Entry 5V93 (electron microscopy, 4.00 A resolution); this record covers chains A and D of the 52 polymer chains in the assembly.

Chain A:
Molecule: 23S rRNA
Source organism: Mycobacterium tuberculosis
Sequence (3138 nucleotides; each row starts with the number of its first residue):
     1 UUGUAAGUGU CUAAGGGCGC AUGGUGGAUG CCUUGGCAUC GAGAGCCGAU GAAGGACGUG
    61 GGAGGCUGCG AUAUGCCUCG GGGAGCUGUC AACCGAGCGU GGAUCCGAGG AUUUCCGAAU
   121 GGGGAAACCC AGCACGAGUG AUGUCGUGCU ACCCGCAUCU GAAUAUAUAG GGUGCGGGAG
   181 GGAACGCGGG GAAGUGAAAC AUCUCAGUAC CCGUAGGAGG AGAAAACAAU UGUGAUUCCG
   241 CAAGUAGUGG CGAGCGAACG CGGAACAGGC UAAACCGCAC GCAUGGGUAA CCGGGUAGGG
   301 GUUGUGUGUG CGGGGUUGUG GGAGGAUAUG UCUCAGCGCU ACCCGGCUGA GAGGCAGUCA
   361 GAAAGUGUCG UGGUUAGCGG AAGUGGCCUG GGAUGGUCUG CCGUAGACGG UGAGAGCCCG
   421 GUACGCGAAA ACCCGGCACC UGCCUAGUAU CAAUUCCCGA GUAGCAGCGG GCCCGUGGAA
   481 UCCGCUGUGA AUCCGCCGGG ACCACCCGGU AAGCCUAAAU ACUCCUCGAU GACCGAUAGC
   541 GGAUUAGUAC CGUGAGGGAA UGGUGAAAAG UACCCCGGGA GGGGAGUGAA AGAGUACCUG
   601 AAACCGUGUG CCUACAAUCC GUCAGAGCCU CCUUUUCCUC UCCGGAGGAG GGUGGUGAUG
   661 GCGUGCCUUU UGAAGAAUGA GCCUGCGAGU CAGGGACAUG UCGCAAGGUU AACCCGUGUG
   721 GGGUAGCCGC AGCGAAAGCG AGUCUGAAUA GGGCGACCCA CACGCGCAUA CGCGCGUGUG
   781 AAUAGUGGCG UGUUCUGGAC CCGAAGCGGA GUGAUCUACC CAUGGCCAGG GUGAAGCGCG
   841 GGUAAGACCG CGUGGAGGCC CGAACCCACU UAGGUUGAAG ACUGAGGGGA UGAGCUGUGG
   901 GUAGGGGUGA AAGGCCAAUC AAACUCCGUG AUAGCUGGUU CUCCCCGAAA UGCAUUUAGG
   961 UGCAGCGUUG CGUGGUUCAC CGCGGAGGUA GAGCUACUGG AUGGCCGAUG GGCCCUACUA
  1021 GGUUACUGAC GUCAGCCAAA CUCCGAAUGC CGUGGUGUAA AGCGUGGCAG UGAGACGGCG
  1081 GGGGAUAAGC UCCGUACGUC GAAAGGGAAA CAGCCCAGAU CGCCGGCUAA GGCCCCCAAG
  1141 CGUGUGCUAA GUGGGAAAGG AUGUGCAGUC GCAAAGACAA CCAGGAGGUU GGCUUAGAAG
  1201 CAGCCACCCU UGAAAGAGUG CGUAAUAGCU CACUGGUCAA GUGAUUGUGC GCCGAUAAUG
  1261 UAGCGGGGCU CAAGCACACC GCCGAAGCCG CGGCACAUCC ACCUUGUGGU GGGUGUGGGU
  1321 AGGGGAGCGU CCCUCAUUCA GCGAAGCCAC CGGGUGACCG GUGGUGGAGG GUGGGGGAGU
  1381 GAGAAUGCAG GCAUGAGUAG CGACAAGGCA AGUGAGAACC UUGCCCGCCG AAAGACCAAG
  1441 GGUUCCUGGG CCAGGCCAGU CCGCCCAGGG UGAGUCGGGA CCUAAGGCGA GGCCGACAGG
  1501 CGUAGUCGAU GGACAACGGG UUGAUAUUCC CGUACCCGUG UGUGGGCGCC CGUGACGAAU
  1561 CAGCGGUACU AACCACCCAA AACCGGAUCG AUCACUCCCC UUCGGGGGUG UGGAGUUCUG
  1621 GGGCUGCGUG GGAACUUCGC UGGUAGUAGU CAAGCGAAGG GGUGACGCAG GAAGGUAGCC
  1681 GUACCAGUCA GUGGUAACAC UGGGGCAAGC CGGUAGGGAG AGCGAUAGGC AAAUCCGUCG
  1741 CUCACUAAUC CUGAGAGGUG ACGCAUAGCC GGUUGAGGCG AAUUCGGUGA UCCUCUGCUG
  1801 CCAAGAAAAG CCUCUAGCGA GCACACACAC GGCCCGUACC CCAAACCGAC ACAGGUGGUC
  1861 AGGUAGAGCA UACCAAGGCG UACGAGAUAA CUAUGGUUAA GGAACUCGGC AAAAUGCCCC
  1921 CGUAACUUCG GGAGAAGGGG GACCGGAAUA UCGUGAACAC CCUUGCGGUG GGAGCGGGAU
  1981 CCGGUCGCAG AAACCAGUGA GGAGCGACUG UUUACUAAAA ACACAGGUCC GUGCGAAGUC
  2041 GCAAGACGAU GUAUACGGAC UGACGCCUGC CCGGUGCUGG AAGGUUAAGA GGACCCGUUA
  2101 ACCCGCAAGG GUGAAGCGGA GAAUUUAAGC CCCAGUAAAC GGCGGUGGUA ACUAUAACCA
  2161 UCCUAAGGUA GCGAAAUUCC UUGUCGGGUA AGUUCCGACC UGCACGAAUG GCGUAACGAC
  2221 UUCUCAACUG UCUCAACCAU AGACUCGGCG AAAUUGCACU ACGAGUAAAG AUGCUCGUUA
  2281 CGCGCGGCAG GACGAAAAGA CCCCGGGACC UUCACUACAA CUUGGUAUUG AUGUUCGGUA
  2341 CGGUUUGUGU AGGAUAGGUG GGAGACUGUG AAACCUCGAC GCCAGUUGGG GCGGAGUCGU
  2401 UGUUGAAAUA CCACUCUGAU CGUAUUGGGC AUCUAACCUC GAACCCUGAA UCGGGUUUAG
  2461 GGACAGUGCC UGGCGGGUAG UUUAACUGGG GCGGUUGCCU CCUAAAAUGU AACGGAGGCG
  2521 CCCAAAGGUU CCCUCAACCU GGACGGCAAU CAGGUGGCGA GUGUAAAUGC ACAAGGGAGC
  2581 UUGACUGCGA GACUUACAAG UCAAGCAGGG ACGAAAGUCG GGAUUAGUGA UCCGGCACCC
  2641 CCGAGUGGAA GGGGUGUCGC UCAACGGAUA AAAGGUACCC CGGGGAUAAC AGGCUGAUCU
  2701 UCCCCAAGAG UCCAUAUCGA CGGGAUGGUU UGGCACCUCG AUGUCGGCUC GUCGCAUCCU
  2761 GGGGCUGGAG CAGGUCCCAA GGGUUGGGCU GUUCGCCCAU UAAAGCGGCA CGCGAGCUGG
  2821 GUUUAGAACG UCGUGAGACA GUUCGGUCUC UAUCCGCCGC GCGCGUCAGA AACUUGAGGA
  2881 AACCUGUCCC UAGUACGAGA GGACCGGGAC GGACGAACCU CUGGUGCACC AGUUGUCCCG
  2941 CCAGGGGCAC CGCUGGAUAG CCACGUUCGG UCAGGAUAAC CGCUGAAAGC AUCUAAGCGG
  3001 GAAACCUUCU CCAAGAUCAG GUUUCUCACC CACUUGGUGG GAUAAGGCCC CCCGCAGAAC
  3061 ACGGGUUCAA UAGGUCAGAC CUGGAAGCUC AGUAAUGGGU GUAGGGAACU GGUGCUAACC
  3121 GGCCGAAAAC UUACAACA
Disordered / not traced: 1-4, 1013-1022, 3133-3138

Chain D:
Name: 50S ribosomal protein L3
Source organism: Mycobacterium tuberculosis
UniProtKB: A0A045HU18 (A0A045HU18_MYCTX); residue numbers follow UniProt; this construct covers 1-217
Chain sequence (217 residues; each row starts with the number of its first residue):
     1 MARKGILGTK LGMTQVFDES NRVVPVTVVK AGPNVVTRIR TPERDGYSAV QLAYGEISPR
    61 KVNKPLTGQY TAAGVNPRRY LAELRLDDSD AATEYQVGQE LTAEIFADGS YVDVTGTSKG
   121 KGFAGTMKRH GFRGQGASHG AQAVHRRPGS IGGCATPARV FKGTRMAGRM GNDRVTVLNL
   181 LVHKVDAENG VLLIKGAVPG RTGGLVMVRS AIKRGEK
Disordered / not traced: 1, 215-217

How chain A and chain D interact:
Residue-residue contacts (171):
  A872(A) with Gly-140(D), phosphate contact
  G873(A) with Gln-142(D), phosphate contact
  G874(A) with Gln-142(D), hydrogen bond to the phosphate
  U1259(A) with Thr-156(D), base contact; Pro-157(D), base contact; Arg-159(D), hydrogen bond to the base
  A1889(A) with Phe-123(D), hydrogen bond to the sugar
  A1890(A) with Phe-123(D), sugar contact; Ala-124(D), sugar contact; Gly-125(D), hydrogen bond to the sugar
  C1891(A) with His-145(D), phosphate contact; Arg-146(D), salt bridge to the phosphate
  U1892(A) with Ala-143(D), phosphate contact; His-145(D), phosphate contact; Arg-146(D), phosphate contact
  A1893(A) with Gln-142(D), phosphate contact
  C1905(A) with His-139(D), base contact
  U1906(A) with His-139(D), sugar contact
  G1908(A) with His-139(D), hydrogen bond to the base
  C1910(A) with Ser-138(D), base contact; His-139(D), base contact
  U2231(A) with Ser-138(D), hydrogen bond to the sugar; His-139(D), sugar contact
  C2232(A) with Gly-136(D), phosphate contact; Ala-137(D), hydrogen bond to the phosphate
  U2233(A) with Arg-133(D), salt bridge to the phosphate
  A2235(A) with Met-127(D), sugar contact; Arg-133(D), phosphate contact
  A2236(A) with Met-127(D), phosphate contact; Arg-146(D), salt bridge to the phosphate
  C2237(A) with Lys-128(D), salt bridge to the phosphate; Arg-146(D), salt bridge to the phosphate
  C2262(A) with Arg-159(D), hydrogen bond to the phosphate
  G2263(A) with Arg-159(D), salt bridge to the phosphate
  G2270(A) with Ala-155(D), base contact
  G2286(A) with Phe-123(D), base contact
  G2287(A) with Met-166(D), hydrogen bond to the base
  C2288(A) with Ile-151(D), sugar contact; Met-166(D), base contact
  A2289(A) with Arg-147(D), salt bridge to the phosphate
  G2290(A) with Gly-149(D), phosphate contact; Ser-150(D), phosphate contact; Ile-151(D), sugar contact; Gly-153(D), hydrogen bond to the sugar; Cys-154(D), hydrogen bond to the sugar; Ala-158(D), base contact; Arg-159(D), base contact; Val-160(D), base contact
  G2291(A) with Cys-154(D), hydrogen bond to the phosphate; Ala-158(D), sugar contact
  C2748(A) with Gln-135(D), base contact
  U2749(A) with Arg-133(D), salt bridge to the phosphate; Gln-135(D), sugar contact; Pro-148(D), base contact; Gly-149(D), base contact; Ser-150(D), base contact
  C2750(A) with Phe-132(D), phosphate contact; Arg-133(D), hydrogen bond to the phosphate; Pro-148(D), sugar contact; Ser-150(D), base contact
  G2751(A) with Phe-132(D), phosphate contact; Arg-165(D), salt bridge to the phosphate
  U2752(A) with Phe-161(D), sugar contact
  C2809(A) with Thr-156(D), sugar contact; Pro-157(D), sugar contact
  A2810(A) with Cys-154(D), base contact; Ala-155(D), base contact
  G2812(A) with Gly-152(D), hydrogen bond to the base; Gly-153(D), base contact
  C2813(A) with Ser-150(D), hydrogen bond to the base; Gly-152(D), base contact
  G2816(A) with Gln-135(D), base contact; Val-144(D), sugar contact; Arg-147(D), salt bridge to the phosphate; Ser-150(D), base contact
  C2817(A) with Ala-141(D), sugar contact; Gln-142(D), sugar contact; Val-144(D), sugar contact
  U2818(A) with Gly-140(D), sugar contact; Gln-142(D), phosphate contact
  G2856(A) with Val-160(D), hydrogen bond to the sugar
  C2857(A) with Gly-163(D), hydrogen bond to the phosphate; Thr-164(D), hydrogen bond to the sugar; Met-166(D), base contact
  C2858(A) with Arg-129(D), phosphate contact; Gly-163(D), hydrogen bond to the phosphate; Thr-164(D), sugar contact; Met-166(D), hydrogen bond to the sugar; Ala-167(D), hydrogen bond to the sugar
  G2859(A) with Arg-129(D), salt bridge to the phosphate; Gly-168(D), sugar contact; Arg-169(D), hydrogen bond to the sugar
  C2860(A) with Arg-169(D), hydrogen bond to the sugar
  A2871(A) with Asn-63(D), hydrogen bond to the sugar
  A2872(A) with Leu-66(D), sugar contact; Gln-69(D), hydrogen bond to the base; Leu-81(D), sugar contact
  C2873(A) with Arg-40(D), base contact; Gln-51(D), hydrogen bond to the sugar; Leu-81(D), sugar contact; Ala-82(D), phosphate contact; Glu-83(D), hydrogen bond to the sugar
  U2874(A) with Tyr-47(D), hydrogen bond to the base; Ala-82(D), phosphate contact; Glu-83(D), hydrogen bond to the phosphate
  U2875(A) with Tyr-47(D), hydrogen bond to the sugar; Arg-85(D), sugar contact
  G2876(A) with Arg-85(D), salt bridge to the phosphate
  A2917(A) with Lys-121(D), salt bridge to the phosphate; Ala-197(D), base contact; Val-198(D), sugar contact; Pro-199(D), sugar contact
  C2918(A) with Lys-10(D), phosphate contact; Met-13(D), hydrogen bond to the sugar; Lys-119(D), hydrogen bond to the phosphate; Lys-121(D), phosphate contact; Ala-197(D), sugar contact; Val-198(D), sugar contact
  C2919(A) with Met-13(D), sugar contact; Lys-119(D), salt bridge to the phosphate
  U2920(A) with Met-13(D), base contact; Thr-14(D), sugar contact; Gln-15(D), base contact
  C2961(A) with Lys-119(D), salt bridge to the phosphate
  U2966(A) with Pro-25(D), sugar contact
  U2967(A) with Leu-180(D), sugar contact; Gly-196(D), sugar contact
  C2968(A) with Leu-178(D), hydrogen bond to the sugar; Asn-179(D), phosphate contact
  G2969(A) with Asn-179(D), hydrogen bond to the phosphate
  G2970(A) with Lys-213(D), salt bridge to the phosphate
  U2971(A) with Lys-213(D), base contact
  C3009(A) with Arg-3(D), salt bridge to the phosphate; Lys-213(D), hydrogen bond to the sugar
  U3010(A) with Thr-176(D), hydrogen bond to the phosphate; Arg-209(D), salt bridge to the phosphate
  C3011(A) with Arg-174(D), sugar contact; Thr-176(D), hydrogen bond to the phosphate
  C3012(A) with Arg-174(D), salt bridge to the phosphate
  A3013(A) with Arg-174(D), salt bridge to the phosphate
  G3020(A) with Tyr-47(D), base contact
  G3021(A) with Arg-40(D), base contact; Asp-45(D), sugar contact
  U3022(A) with Asp-45(D), sugar contact
  U3023(A) with Arg-38(D), hydrogen bond to the sugar; Gln-69(D), hydrogen bond to the base
  U3024(A) with Pro-65(D), hydrogen bond to the sugar; Gly-68(D), sugar contact
  C3025(A) with Lys-64(D), sugar contact; Pro-65(D), sugar contact
  A3045(A) with Lys-64(D), phosphate contact
  G3046(A) with Asn-63(D), phosphate contact; Lys-64(D), hydrogen bond to the phosphate
  C3055(A) with Lys-119(D), sugar contact; Arg-201(D), sugar contact
  A3056(A) with Gly-120(D), phosphate contact; Asn-172(D), hydrogen bond to the phosphate; Arg-201(D), salt bridge to the phosphate
  G3057(A) with Gly-120(D), phosphate contact; Lys-121(D), phosphate contact; Gly-122(D), phosphate contact; Met-170(D), phosphate contact; Asn-172(D), hydrogen bond to the phosphate
  A3058(A) with Gly-122(D), phosphate contact; Phe-123(D), hydrogen bond to the phosphate; Arg-169(D), salt bridge to the phosphate
  G3064(A) with Arg-79(D), hydrogen bond to the phosphate
  G3065(A) with Lys-61(D), phosphate contact; Arg-79(D), salt bridge to the phosphate
  U3066(A) with Lys-61(D), salt bridge to the phosphate
  C3068(A) with Arg-60(D), hydrogen bond to the base
Interface residues without a listed pair, chain A (92 interface residues in all): G1260, A2870, A2882, A2916, C2921, G2960, C2962, G3047, C3060
Interface residues without a listed pair, chain D (94 interface residues in all): Arg-44, Thr-115, Ser-118, His-130, Gly-134, Lys-162, Val-175, Lys-195, Gly-200, Ile-212

In short:
92 residues of chain A face 94 of chain D across their interface; the contacts include 46 hydrogen bonds and
24 salt bridges. Polar contacts include U1259(A)/Arg-159(D), G1908(A)/His-139(D) and G2287(A)/Met-166(D).
Chain A is 23S rRNA and chain D is 50S ribosomal protein L3, both from Mycobacterium tuberculosis; the
structure, Cryo-EM structure of the 70S ribosome from Mycobacterium tuberculosis bound with Capreomycin, was
determined by electron microscopy, deposited together with 5V7Q.
